Entry 6EJF (electron microscopy, 8.00 A resolution (low resolution: residue-level contacts below are approximate; hydrogen-bond / salt-bridge calls are withheld)); this record covers chains G and J of the 18 polymer chains in the assembly.

[Chain G]
Name: Type IV pilus assembly protein PilF
Organism: Thermus thermophilus (strain HB8 / ATCC 27634 / DSM 579)
Reference sequence: Q5SLC9 (Q5SLC9_THET8); residues 330-475 here = UniProt positions 330-475
Chain sequence (146 residues; numbered 330 to 475; the number before each row is that of its first residue):
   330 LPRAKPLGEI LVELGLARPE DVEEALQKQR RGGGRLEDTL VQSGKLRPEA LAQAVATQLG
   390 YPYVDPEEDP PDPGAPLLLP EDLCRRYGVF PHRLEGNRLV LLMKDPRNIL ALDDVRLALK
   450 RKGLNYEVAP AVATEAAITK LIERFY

[Chain J]
Name: Type IV pilus assembly protein PilF
Organism: Thermus thermophilus (strain HB8 / ATCC 27634 / DSM 579)
Reference sequence: Q5SLC9 (Q5SLC9_THET8); numbering as in UniProt (aligned over 163-299)
Chain sequence (137 residues; numbered 163 to 299; the number before each row is that of its first residue):
   163 QKDLKLGELL LQKGWISREA LEEALVEQEK TGDLLGRILV RKGLPEEALY RALAEQKGLE
   223 FLESTEGIVP DPSAALLLLR SDALRYGAVP IGFQNGEVEV VLSDPRHKEA VAQLLNRPAR
   283 FYLALPQAWE ELFRRAY

[How chain G and chain J interact]
Residue-residue contacts (13; chain G residue first):
  Glu-378(G) / Lys-175(J)
  Gln-382(G) / Lys-175(J)
  Tyr-392(G) / Arg-213(J)
  Asp-394(G) / Lys-175(J)
  Asp-394(G) / Glu-217(J)
  Glu-396(G) / Glu-217(J)
  Glu-397(G) / Arg-213(J)
  Glu-397(G) / Ala-216(J)
  Glu-397(G) / Leu-221(J)
  Glu-397(G) / Glu-222(J)
  Glu-397(G) / Phe-223(J)
  Glu-397(G) / Arg-282(J)
  Pro-399(G) / Glu-222(J)
Interface residues without a listed pair, chain J (10 interface residues in all): Gln-174, Trp-177

[In short]
The interface between chain G and chain J involves 7 residues on one side and 10 on the other.
Here chain G is Type IV pilus assembly protein PilF and chain J is Type IV pilus assembly protein PilF, both
from Thermus thermophilus (strain HB8 / ATCC 27634 / DSM 579). Entry 6EJF (Thermus thermophilus PilF ATPase
(apoprotein form)) was determined by electron microscopy together with 5OIU and 6F8L from the same study.
